PDB entry 8WC0 | X-ray diffraction, 2.25 A resolution | chains A and B

[Chain A (and B)]
Molecule: NAD(+) hydrolase ThsA
Source organism: Escherichia coli
Notes: chain B of this document is another copy of the same molecule, construct and numbering; everything in this record applies to it too
Reference sequence: A0A4Y7ZZJ7 (A0A4Y7ZZJ7_ECOLX); residues 1-481 here = UniProt positions 1-481
Sequence (485 residues; each row starts with the number of its first residue; numbers below 1 keep their minus sign (Ala-3 is residue -3)):
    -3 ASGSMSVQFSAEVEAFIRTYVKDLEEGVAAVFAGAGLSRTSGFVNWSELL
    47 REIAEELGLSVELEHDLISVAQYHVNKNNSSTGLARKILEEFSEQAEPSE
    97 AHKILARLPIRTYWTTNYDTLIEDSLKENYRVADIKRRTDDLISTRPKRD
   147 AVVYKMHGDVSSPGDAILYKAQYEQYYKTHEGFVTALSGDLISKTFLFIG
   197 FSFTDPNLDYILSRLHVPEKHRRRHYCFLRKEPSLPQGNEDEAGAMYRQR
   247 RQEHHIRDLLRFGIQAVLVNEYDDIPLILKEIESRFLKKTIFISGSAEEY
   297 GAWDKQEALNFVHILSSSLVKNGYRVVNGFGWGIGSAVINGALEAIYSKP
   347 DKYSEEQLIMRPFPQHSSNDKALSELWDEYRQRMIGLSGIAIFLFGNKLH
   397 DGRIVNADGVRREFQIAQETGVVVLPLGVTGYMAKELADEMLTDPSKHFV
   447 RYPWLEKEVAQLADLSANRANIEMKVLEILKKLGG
Not modelled in the structure: -3 to 3, 481 (chain B: -3 to 2, 481)
Sequence notes: expression tag (-3 to 0)

[Chain A / chain B interface]
Contacting residue pairs - 68 pairs, chain A then chain B:
  Arg107(A) - Pro143(B)
  Tyr126(A) - Tyr343(B)
  Val128(A) - Tyr343(B)  hydrophobic
  Ile139(A) - Gly185(B)
  Ile139(A) - Ser189(B)
  Ser140(A) - Ser189(B)
  Arg142(A) - Pro346(B)  hydrogen bond (side chain-backbone)
  Arg142(A) - Asp347(B)  hydrogen bond (side chain-backbone)
  Arg142(A) - Tyr349(B)  hydrogen bond (side chain-backbone)
  Arg142(A) - Ser350(B)
  Pro143(A) - Arg107(B)
  Pro143(A) - Glu352(B)
  Lys144(A) - Lys144(B)  hydrogen bond (side chain-backbone)
  Lys144(A) - Arg145(B)
  Lys144(A) - Asp146(B)  salt bridge
  Lys144(A) - Glu352(B)
  Arg145(A) - Thr141(B)
  Arg145(A) - Lys144(B)
  Asp146(A) - Lys144(B)  salt bridge
  Gly185(A) - Ile139(B)
  Ser189(A) - Ile139(B)
  Ser189(A) - Ser140(B)
  Glu294(A) - Lys301(B)  salt bridge
  Tyr296(A) - Trp328(B)
  Lys301(A) - Glu294(B)  salt bridge
  Lys301(A) - Trp328(B)
  Leu305(A) - Trp328(B)  hydrophobic
  Asn306(A) - Gln361(B)  hydrogen bond
  Asn306(A) - His362(B)  hydrogen bond
  His309(A) - Gln361(B)
  Phe326(A) - Ser332(B)
  Phe326(A) - Ile335(B)  hydrophobic
  Phe326(A) - Asn336(B)
  Trp328(A) - Tyr296(B)
  Trp328(A) - Lys301(B)
  Trp328(A) - Leu305(B)  hydrophobic
  Trp328(A) - Gly329(B)
  Trp328(A) - Ser332(B)
  Gly329(A) - Trp328(B)
  Ser332(A) - Phe326(B)
  Ser332(A) - Trp328(B)
  Ile335(A) - Phe326(B)  hydrophobic
  Asn336(A) - Phe326(B)
  Asn336(A) - Pro358(B)
  Asn336(A) - Phe359(B)  hydrogen bond (side chain-backbone)
  Leu339(A) - Pro358(B)
  Glu340(A) - Pro358(B)
  Tyr343(A) - Tyr126(B)
  Tyr343(A) - Arg357(B)  hydrogen bond
  Tyr343(A) - Pro358(B)
  Pro346(A) - Arg142(B)  hydrogen bond (backbone-side chain)
  Asp347(A) - Lys123(B)  salt bridge
  Asp347(A) - Arg142(B)  salt bridge
  Glu351(A) - Lys144(B)
  Glu351(A) - Glu351(B)
  Glu352(A) - Pro143(B)
  Glu352(A) - Lys144(B)
  Met356(A) - Met356(B)  hydrophobic
  Arg357(A) - Tyr343(B)  hydrogen bond
  Pro358(A) - Asn336(B)
  Pro358(A) - Leu339(B)
  Pro358(A) - Glu340(B)
  Pro358(A) - Tyr343(B)
  Phe359(A) - Asn336(B)  hydrogen bond (backbone-side chain)
  Gln361(A) - Asn306(B)  hydrogen bond
  Gln361(A) - His309(B)
  His362(A) - Asn306(B)  hydrogen bond
  His362(A) - Ile310(B)
Other interface residues (no listed pair), chain A (39 interface residues in all): Thr141, Ile310
Other interface residues (no listed pair), chain B (44 interface residues in all): Val128, Lys190, Lys348

[Overview]
Chain A and chain B form an interface of 39 and 44 residues respectively, with 13 hydrogen bonds and 6 salt
bridges. Polar contacts include Lys144(A)-Asp146(B), Glu294(A)-Lys301(B) and Asp347(A)-Lys123(B).
Chain A and chain B are both NAD(+) hydrolase ThsA (Escherichia coli); the structure, Crystal structure of
EcThsA, was determined by X-ray diffraction, deposited together with 8WCF.
